8ASI - chains A and B of the 8 polymer chains in the assembly; structure by electron microscopy, 2.90 A resolution.

== Chain A ==
Protein: Ubiquinol-cytochrome c reductase iron-sulfur subunit
From: Cereibacter sphaeroides 2.4.1
Notes: EC 7.1.1.8
Reference sequence: Q3IY09 (Q3IY09_CERS4); residues 1-187 here = UniProt positions 1-187
Sequence (187 residues; each row starts with the number of its first residue):
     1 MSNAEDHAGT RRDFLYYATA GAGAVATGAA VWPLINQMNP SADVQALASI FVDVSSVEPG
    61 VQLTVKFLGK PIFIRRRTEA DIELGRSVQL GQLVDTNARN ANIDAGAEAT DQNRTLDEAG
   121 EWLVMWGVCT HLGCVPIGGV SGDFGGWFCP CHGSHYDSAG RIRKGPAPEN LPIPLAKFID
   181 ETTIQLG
Not modelled in the structure: 1-8
Disulfides: Cys134-Cys151
Metal / ion sites: 2Fe-2S cluster Fe: Cys129, His131, Cys149, His152
Residues lining bound ligands:
  - 2Fe-2S cluster (FES): Cys129, His131, Leu132, Gly133, Cys134, Cys149, Cys151, His152, Gly153, Ser154
  - ubiquinone-10 (U10): Leu34, Ile35, Gln37, Met38, Cys151, His152
Reported in the primary citation:
  - binding site for ubiquinone-10: Leu34, Ile35, Met38, Cys151, His152
  - 2Fe-2S cluster coordination: His152

== Chain B ==
Protein: Cytochrome b
From: Cereibacter sphaeroides 2.4.1
Reference sequence: Q3IY10 (Q3IY10_CERS4); residues 1-445 here = UniProt positions 1-445
Sequence (445 residues; row label = number of the first residue in the row):
     1 MSGIPHDHYE PRTGIEKWLH SRLPIVALAY DTIMIPTPRN LNWMWIWGVV LAFCLVLQIV
    61 TGIVLAMHYT PHVDLAFASV EHIMRNVNGG FMLRYLHANG ASLFFIAVYL HIFRGLYYGS
   121 YKAPREVTWI VGMLIYLAMM ATAFMGYVLP WGQMSFWGAT VITGLFGAIP GIGHSIQTWL
   181 LGGPAVDNAT LNRFFSLHYL LPFVIAALVA IHIWAFHSTG NNNPTGVEVR RTSKAEAQKD
   241 TVPFWPYFII KDVFALAVVL LVFFAIVGFM PNYLGHPDNY IEANPLSTPA HIVPEWYFLP
   301 FYAILRAFTA DVWVVQIANF ISFGIIDAKF FGVLAMFGAI LVMALVPWLD TSPVRSGRYR
   361 PMFKIYFWLL AADFVILTWV GAQQTTFPYD WISLIASAYW FAYFLVILPI LGAIEKPVAP
   421 PATIEEDFNA HYSPATGGTK TVVAE
Not modelled in the structure: 434-445
Metal / ion sites: heme Fe site 1: His97, His198; heme Fe site 2: His111, His212
Residues lining bound ligands:
  - heme (HEM), molecule 1: Trp45, Trp47, Gly48, Val49, Leu51, Ala52, Phe104, Val108, His111, Ile112, Arg114, Ser120, Arg125, Thr128, Trp129, Gly132, Met133, Ile135, Tyr136, Met139, Ile205, Val209, His212, Phe216, Thr219, Gly220, Asn221, Asn222
  - heme (HEM), molecule 2: Leu55, Gln58, Ile59, Gly62, Ile63, Leu65, Ala66, Tyr69, Val80, Arg94, His97, Ala98, Ala101, Phe104, Thr142, Ala143, Gly146, Tyr147, Leu149, Pro150, Phe195, His198, Tyr199, Pro202, Ile205, Tyr297
  - ubiquinone-10 (U10): Ile63, Val64, Met67
Reported in the primary citation:
  - binding site for ubiquinone-10: Ile63, Val64, Met67, Met140, Ala141, Phe144, Met145, Gly158, Val161, Ile162, Trp179, Leu180, Leu197, Pro294, Phe298, Phe301, Tyr302, Leu305, Met336

== Chain A / chain B interface ==
Residue-residue contacts (17; chain A residue first):
  Leu34(A) - Val64(B)  hydrophobic
  Leu34(A) - Leu93(B)  hydrophobic
  Asn36(A) - Asn88(B)  hydrogen bond (backbone-side chain)
  Gln37(A) - Val64(B)
  Gln37(A) - Met67(B)
  Gln37(A) - His68(B)  hydrogen bond
  Gln37(A) - Val87(B)
  Gln37(A) - Asn88(B)
  Gln37(A) - Leu93(B)
  Met38(A) - Met67(B)  hydrophobic
  Asn39(A) - Asn88(B)
  Pro40(A) - Asn88(B)
  Ser41(A) - His82(B)
  Ser41(A) - Asn86(B)
  Ala42(A) - Asn86(B)  hydrogen bond (backbone-backbone)
  Asp43(A) - His82(B)
  Asp43(A) - Asn86(B)
Interface residues without a listed pair, chain B (9 interface residues in all): Val60

== Summary ==
Chain A and chain B each contribute 9 residues to their interface, with 3 hydrogen bonds. Polar pairs include
Asn36(A)-Asn88(B), Gln37(A)-His68(B) and Ala42(A)-Asn86(B). Ubiquinone-10 is bound between chain A and chain
B. Chain A binds 2Fe-2S cluster. From the paper: a binding site for ubiquinone-10 at Leu34(A), Ile35(A) and
Ile63(B) among others; 2Fe-2S cluster coordination by His152(A).
Chain A is Ubiquinol-cytochrome c reductase iron-sulfur subunit and chain B is Cytochrome b, both from
Cereibacter sphaeroides 2.4.1; the structure, Four subunit cytochrome b-c1 complex from Rhodobacter
sphaeroides in native nanodiscs - consensus refinement in the ..., was determined by electron microscopy (same
publication as 8ASJ).
